2NLJ - chains A and C of the 3 polymer chains in the assembly; structure by X-ray diffraction, 2.52 A resolution.

== Chain A ==
Name: antibody Fab fragment light chain
From: Mus musculus
Notes: antibody fragment or engineered binder
Chain sequence (212 residues; row label = number of the first residue in the row):
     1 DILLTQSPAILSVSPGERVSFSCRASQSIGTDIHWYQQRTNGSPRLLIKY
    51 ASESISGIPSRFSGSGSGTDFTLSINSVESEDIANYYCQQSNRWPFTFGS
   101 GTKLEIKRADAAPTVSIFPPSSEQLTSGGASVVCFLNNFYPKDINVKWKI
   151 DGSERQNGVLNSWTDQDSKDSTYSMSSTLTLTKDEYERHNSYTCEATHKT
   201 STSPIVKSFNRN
Disulfide bonds: Cys23-Cys88

== Chain C ==
Name: Voltage-gated potassium channel
From: Streptomyces lividans
Reference sequence: P0A334 (KCSA_STRLI); residue numbers follow UniProt; this construct covers 1-124
Chain sequence (124 residues; each row starts with the number of its first residue):
     1 MAPMLSGLLARLVKLLLGRHGSALHWRAAGAATVLLVIVLLAGSYLAVLA
    51 ERGAPGAQLITYPRALWWSVETATTVGYGDLYPVTLWGRCVAVVVVVAGI
   101 TSFGLVTAALATWFVGREQERRGH
Unresolved in the structure: 1-21
Sequence notes: engineered mutation Cys90 (Leu in P0A334), Val96 (Met in P0A334)
Swiss-Prot annotation at these positions:
  - motif: Thr75 to Asp80 (Selectivity filter)
  - mutagenesis: Glu71 (E71A: Prevents channel inactivation)
Bound ions: K+ site 1 near Thr75 (its only coordinating residue here); K+ site 2 near Gly77 (its only coordinating residue here)
Residues lining bound ligands: diacyl glycerol (DGA): Leu41, Pro63, Leu66, Trp67, Val70, Val84, Leu86, Arg89, Val93
From the paper describing this entry:
  - mutagenesis - M96V: abolished binding to K+

== Chain A / chain C interface ==
Contacting residue pairs (19; chain A residue first):
  Asp32(A) - Arg64(C)  salt bridge
  Ser91(A) - Ile60(C)
  Asn92(A) - Ala57(C)
  Asn92(A) - Gln58(C)
  Asn92(A) - Ile60(C)
  Asn92(A) - Arg64(C)
  Arg93(A) - Gly56(C)  hydrogen bond (side chain-backbone)
  Arg93(A) - Ala57(C)
  Arg93(A) - Gln58(C)
  Arg93(A) - Ile60(C)
  Trp94(A) - Arg52(C)
  Trp94(A) - Gly53(C)
  Trp94(A) - Ala54(C)
  Trp94(A) - Pro55(C)
  Trp94(A) - Gly56(C)  hydrogen bond (backbone-backbone)
  Trp94(A) - Ala57(C)  hydrogen bond (backbone-backbone)
  Trp94(A) - Ile60(C)
  Phe96(A) - Arg52(C)
  Phe96(A) - Ile60(C)  hydrophobic
Interface residues without a listed pair, chain C (10 interface residues in all): Thr61

== In short ==
6 residues of chain A and 10 residues of chain C are in contact; the contacts include 3 hydrogen bonds and 1
salt bridge. Among the polar pairs are Asp32(A)-Arg64(C), Arg93(A)-Gly56(C) and Trp94(A)-Gly56(C). Diacyl
glycerol is bound between chain A and chain C. The paper reports that M96V of chain C abolishes binding to K+.
Chain A is antibody Fab fragment light chain (Mus musculus) and chain C is Voltage-gated potassium channel
(Streptomyces lividans); the structure, Potassium Channel KcsA(M96V)-Fab complex in KCl, was determined by
X-ray diffraction, deposited together with 2ITC and 2ITD.
